Entry 8YBP (X-ray diffraction, 2.08 A resolution); this record covers chains A and B.

[Chain A]
Name: Enterotoxin type B
Organism: Staphylococcus aureus
UniProt: P01552 (ETXB_STAAU); residues 3-241 here correspond to UniProt positions 28-266 (UniProt number = residue number + 25)
Amino-acid sequence (240 residues; numbered 2 to 241; the number before each row is that of its first residue):
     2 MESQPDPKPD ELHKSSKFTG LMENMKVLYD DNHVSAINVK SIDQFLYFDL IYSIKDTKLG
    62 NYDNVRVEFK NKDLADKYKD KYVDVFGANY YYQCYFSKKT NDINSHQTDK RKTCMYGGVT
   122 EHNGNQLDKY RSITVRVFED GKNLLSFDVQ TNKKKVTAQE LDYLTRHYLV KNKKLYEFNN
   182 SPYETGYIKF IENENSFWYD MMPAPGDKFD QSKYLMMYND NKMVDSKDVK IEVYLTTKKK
Disordered / not traced: 2, 60, 101-105, 240-241
Construct notes: initiating methionine (2)
Disulfide bonds: Cys95-Cys115

[Chain B]
Name: nanobody SEB-Nb20
Organism: Vicugna pacos
Notes: antibody fragment or engineered binder
Amino-acid sequence (124 residues; each row starts with the number of its first residue):
     1 QVQLVESGGG SVQAGGSLRL SCAASGSTVS AYYMAWFRQA PGKGREGVAV IGGSGVYADA
    61 VKGRFTISQD NAKNTLYLQM NSLKPEDTAM YYCAAYWKGY KYHPKFDDSA YEYWGQGTQV
   121 TVSS

[Chain A / chain B interface]
Contacting residue pairs (26; chain A residue first):
  Thr20(A) with Lys105(B)
  Leu22(A) with His103(B); Lys105(B)
  Glu24(A) with Tyr33(B), hydrogen bond
  Asn25(A) with Tyr102(B); His103(B)
  Val28(A) with Tyr33(B); Lys101(B)
  Asn33(A) with Lys101(B), hydrogen bond
  Asn90(A) with Lys101(B), hydrogen bond (backbone-side chain)
  Tyr92(A) with Gly99(B); Tyr100(B); Lys101(B)
  Tyr93(A) with Tyr96(B); Tyr102(B), hydrophobic
  Thr109(A) with Tyr100(B)
  Lys111(A) with Trp97(B); Tyr100(B)
  Phe179(A) with Val50(B), hydrophobic; Ile51(B); Gly52(B); Gly53(B); Val56(B), hydrophobic; His103(B)
  Asn180(A) with Val56(B)
  Gln212(A) with Lys101(B), hydrogen bond (side chain-backbone)
Other interface residues (no listed pair), chain A (15 interface residues in all): Asp110
Other interface residues (no listed pair), chain B (15 interface residues in all): Ala110

[Overview]
The chain A/chain B interface involves 15 residues from each chain, with 4 hydrogen bonds. Polar contacts
include Glu24(A)-Tyr33(B), Asn33(A)-Lys101(B) and Asn90(A)-Lys101(B).
Here chain A is Enterotoxin type B (Staphylococcus aureus) and chain B is nanobody SEB-Nb20 (Vicugna pacos).
Entry 8YBP (Crystal structure of nanobody SEB-Nb20 bound to staphylococcal enterotoxin B (SEB)) was determined
by X-ray diffraction together with 8YBL, 8YBM, 8YBN and 8YBO from the same study.
